1YVQ - chains B and C of the 4 polymer chains in the assembly; structure by X-ray diffraction, 1.80 A resolution.

Chain B:
Protein: Hemoglobin beta chain
Organism: Homo sapiens
UniProt: P68871 (HBB_HUMAN); numbering as in UniProt (aligned over 1-146)
Chain sequence (146 residues; row label = number of the first residue in the row):
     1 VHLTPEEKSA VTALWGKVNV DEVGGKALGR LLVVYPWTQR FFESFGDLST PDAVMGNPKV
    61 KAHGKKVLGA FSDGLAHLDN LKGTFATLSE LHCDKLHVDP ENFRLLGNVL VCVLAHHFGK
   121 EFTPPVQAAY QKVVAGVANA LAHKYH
Construct notes: engineered mutation Lys26 (Glu in P68871)
Metal / ion sites: heme Fe: His92 (together with carbon monoxide)
Small-molecule neighbours: carbon monoxide / heme: Leu28, Leu31, Thr38, Phe41, Phe42, Ser44, Phe45, His63, Lys66, Val67, Ala70, Phe71, Phe85, Leu88, Leu91, His92, Leu96, Val98, Asn102, Phe103, Leu106, Val137, Leu141
Swiss-Prot annotation at these positions:
  - natural variant: Leu3 (H3L: In Graz; this construct carries the variant), Glu7 (E7A: In G-Makassar; E7K: In Hb C; E7Q: In Machida; E7V: In SKCA), Lys8 (E8K: In G-Siriraj; this construct carries the variant), Val11 (A11V: In Iraq-Halabja; this construct carries the variant), Gly16 (W16G: In Randwick; this construct carries the variant), Val23 (E23V: In D-Granada; this construct carries the variant), Gly24 (V24G: In Miyashiro; this construct carries the variant), Gly25 (G25D: In Moscva; G25R: In Riverdale-Bronx; G25V: In Savannah), Leu32 (L32P: In Yokohama), Val33 (L33V: In Muscat; this construct carries the variant), Arg40 (Q40R: In Tianshui; this construct carries the variant), Phe42 (F42Y: In Mequon; deletion: In Bruxelles), 11 further natural variant entries in UniProt

Chain C:
Protein: Hemoglobin alpha chain
Organism: Homo sapiens
UniProt: P69905 (HBA_HUMAN); numbering as in UniProt (aligned over 1-141)
Chain sequence (141 residues; row label = number of the first residue in the row):
     1 VLSPADKTNV KAAWGKVGAH AGEYGAEALE RMFLSFPTTK TYFPHFDLSH GSAQVKGHGK
    61 KVADALTNAV AHVDDMPNAL SALSDLHAHK LRVDPVNFKL LSHCLLVTLA AHLPAEFTPA
   121 VHASLDKFLA SVSTVLTSKY R
Metal / ion sites: heme Fe: His87 (together with carbon monoxide)
Small-molecule neighbours: carbon monoxide / heme: Leu29, Met32, Thr39, Tyr42, Phe43, Phe46, His58, Lys61, Val62, Ala65, Leu66, Leu83, Leu86, His87, Leu91, Val93, Asn97, Phe98, Leu101, Leu105, Leu136
Swiss-Prot annotation at these positions:
  - site: Lys61 (Not glycated)
  - natural variant: Asp6 (A6D: In J-Toronto; this construct carries the variant), Ala13 (A13D: In J-Paris 1/J-Aljezur), Glu27 (A27E: In Shenyang; this construct carries the variant), Lys61 (K61N: In Zambia; deletion: In Clinic), Asp64 (A64D: In Pontoise; this construct carries the variant), Asp75 (D75A: In Lille; D75G: In Chapel Hill; D75N: In G-Pest), Ala111 (A111D: In Petah Tikva)

How chain B and chain C interact:
Contacting residue pairs (14):
  Pro36(B) with Lys139(C)
  Trp37(B) with Arg92(C); Val93(C); Asp94(C), hydrogen bond; Pro95(C)
  Gln39(B) with Arg92(C), hydrogen bond (backbone-side chain)
  Arg40(B) with Thr41(C); Tyr42(C); Leu91(C); Arg92(C)
  Glu43(B) with Arg92(C), salt bridge
  His97(B) with Thr38(C)
  Asp99(B) with Val96(C)
  Asn102(B) with Asp94(C), hydrogen bond
Other interface residues (no listed pair), chain B (9 interface residues in all): Phe41

In short:
9 residues of chain B face 10 of chain C across their interface; the contacts include 3 hydrogen bonds and 1
salt bridge. Polar contacts include Glu43(B)-Arg92(C), Trp37(B)-Asp94(C) and Gln39(B)-Arg92(C). Bound to chain
B: carbon monoxide / heme. Chain C binds carbon monoxide / heme.
Here chain B is Hemoglobin beta chain and chain C is Hemoglobin alpha chain, both from Homo sapiens. Entry
1YVQ (The low salt (PEG) crystal structure of CO Hemoglobin E (betaE26K) approaching physiological pH (pH
7.5)) was determined by X-ray diffraction.
